7UML - chains A and B of the 7 polymer chains in the assembly; structure by electron microscopy, 3.50 A resolution.

[Chain A]
Name: Nucleoprotein
From: Vesicular stomatitis Indiana virus
UniProtKB: P03521 (NCAP_VSIVA); numbering as in UniProt (aligned over 1-422)
Sequence (422 residues; row label = number of the first residue in the row):
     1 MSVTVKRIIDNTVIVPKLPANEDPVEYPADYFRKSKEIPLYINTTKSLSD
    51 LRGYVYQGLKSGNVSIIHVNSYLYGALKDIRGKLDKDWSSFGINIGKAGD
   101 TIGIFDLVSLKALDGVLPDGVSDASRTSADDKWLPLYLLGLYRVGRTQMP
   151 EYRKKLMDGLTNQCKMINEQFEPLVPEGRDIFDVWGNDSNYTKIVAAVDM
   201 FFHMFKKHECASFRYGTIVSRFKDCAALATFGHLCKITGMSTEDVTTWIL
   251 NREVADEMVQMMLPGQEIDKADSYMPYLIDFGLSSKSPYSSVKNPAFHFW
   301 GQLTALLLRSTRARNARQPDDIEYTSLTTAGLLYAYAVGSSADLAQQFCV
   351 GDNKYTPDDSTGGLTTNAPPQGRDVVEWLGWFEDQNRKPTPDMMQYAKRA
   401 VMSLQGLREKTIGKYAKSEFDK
Unresolved in the structure: 1-19, 342-365
Curated features (UniProtKB/Swiss-Prot):
  - binding site (RNA): R143, Y152, K206, R214, K286, R317, R408
Reported in the primary citation:
  - binding site for the 13-nt RNA strand: R143, Y152, K206, R214, K286, R312, R317, R408
  - conformationally variable residues (loop rearrangement, register shift): K111 to W133, K154 to I181

[Chain B]
Name: Matrix protein
From: Vesicular stomatitis Indiana virus
UniProtKB: P03519 (MATRX_VSIVA); numbering as in UniProt (aligned over 1-229)
Sequence (229 residues; row label = number of the first residue in the row):
     1 MSSLKKILGLKGKGKKSKKLGIAPPPYEEDTSMEYAPSAPIDKSYFGVDE
    51 MDTYDPNQLRYEKFFFTVKMTVRSNRPFRTYSDVAAAVSHWDHMYIGMAG
   101 KRPFYKILAFLGSSNLKATPAVLADQGQPEYHAHCEGRAYLPHRMGKTPP
   151 MLNVPEHFRRPFNIGLYKGTIELTMTIYDDESLEAAPMIWDHFNSSKFSD
   201 FREKALMFGLIVEKKASGAWVLDSISHFK
Unresolved in the structure: 1-56, 228-229
Sequence notes: variant A133 (Thr in P03519)
Curated features (UniProtKB/Swiss-Prot):
  - motif: S2 to L4 (dynamin binding), P24 to Y27 (PPXY motif), P37 to P40 (PTAP/PSAP motif)
  - natural variant: A133 (T133A: In strain: pVSV1(+)-GFP; this construct carries the variant)
  - mutagenesis: L4 (L4A: No effect on host NEDD4 or TSG101 binding), K5 to I7 (No effect on mRNA nuclear export inhibition), Y27 (Y27A: Partial loss of host NEDD4 binding), E28 to D30 (No effect on mRNA nuclear export inhibition), P40 (P40A: Partial loss of host TSG101 binding), D42 to S44 (No effect on mRNA nuclear export inhibition), M51 (M51R: Complete loss of mRNA nuclear export inhibition. Loss of ability to inhibit host transcription), D52 to Y54 (Complete loss of mRNA nuclear export inhibition), Y61 to K63 (No effect on mRNA nuclear export inhibition), I96 (I96A: Loss of mouse GTF2H5 binding. Loss of ability to inhibit host transcription), A121 to A124 (No effect on virion budding. Increase viral-mRNA translation), E156 to H157 (Loss of host NDUFAF4 binding), 4 further mutagenesis entries in UniProt
Reported in the primary citation:
  - self-association interface (contacts with another copy of this molecule): F78 to V84, S114 to D125

[How chain A and chain B interact]
Residue-residue contacts (13; chain A residue first):
  L117(A) with P149(B); P150(B)
  D119(A) with M98(B); P149(B); P150(B)
  G120(A) with M98(B); A99(B)
  V121(A) with I96(B); M98(B), hydrophobic
  S122(A) with Y95(B); I96(B); G97(B); A99(B)
Also at the interface, not in a pair above, chain A (8 interface residues in all): Y54, P118, D123
Also at the interface, not in a pair above, chain B (8 interface residues in all): M151
The authors on this interface:
  - pairs named by the authors: L117(A)-P149(B) (hydrophobic contact), P118(A)-P150(B) (hydrophobic contact), V121(A)-M98(B) (hydrophobic contact)
  - interface residues, chain A: V116(A), L117(A)
  - interface residues, chain B: M94(B), P149(B), P150(B)

[Summary]
Chain A and chain B each contribute 8 residues to their interface. The paper describes hydrophobic contacts
between L117(A) and P149(B), P118(A) and P150(B) and V121(A) and M98(B). From the paper: a binding site for
the 13-nt RNA strand at R143(A), Y152(A) and K206(A) among others; interface residues V116(A), L117(A) and
M94(B) among others.
Here chain A is Nucleoprotein and chain B is Matrix protein, both from Vesicular stomatitis Indiana virus.
Entry 7UML (Structure of vesicular stomatitis virus (local reconstruction, 3.5 A resolution)) was determined
by electron microscopy together with 7UMK from the same study.
